8TB9 - chains T and W of the 17 polymer chains in the assembly; structure by electron microscopy, 4.00 A resolution.

== Chain T ==
Molecule: 215-nt DNA strand
Sequence (215 nucleotides; each row starts with the number of its first residue):
     6 GACTGTGTGCCCGTCAGACGCTGCGCCGCCGGCGGCCGGAGAATCCCGGT
    56 GCCGAGGCCGCCCTATTGGTCGTAGACAGCCCCAGCACCGCCTAAACGCA
   106 CGTACGCGCCGTCCCCCGCGTTTTAACCGCCAAGGGGATTACCCCCCAGT
   156 CCCCAGGCACGTGCCAGATATATACATCCCGTACGCACGCACATCATTCG
   206 ATCGGAGCTCCCGAT
Disordered / not traced: 6-14, 208-220

== Chain W ==
Molecule: Histone H3.2
Organism: Xenopus laevis
UniProt: P84233 (H32_XENLA); residues 0-135 here correspond to UniProt positions 1-136 (UniProt number = residue number + 1)
Chain sequence (136 residues; row label = number of the first residue in the row; numbering starts at 0):
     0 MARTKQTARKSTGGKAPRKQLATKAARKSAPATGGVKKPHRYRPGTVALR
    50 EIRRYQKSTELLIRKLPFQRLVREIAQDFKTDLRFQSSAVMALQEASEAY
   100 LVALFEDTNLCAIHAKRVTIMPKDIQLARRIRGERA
Disordered / not traced: 0-36
Construct notes: conflict Ala102 (Gly103 in P84233)
Swiss-Prot annotation at these positions:
  - modified residue: Arg2 (Asymmetric dimethylarginine), Thr3 (Phosphothreonine), Lys4 (Allysine), Gln5 (5-glutamyl dopamine), Thr6 (Phosphothreonine), Arg8 (Citrulline), Lys9 (N6,N6,N6-trimethyllysine), Ser10 (ADP-ribosylserine), Thr11 (Phosphothreonine), Lys14 (N6-(2-hydroxyisobutyryl)lysine), Arg17 (Asymmetric dimethylarginine), Lys18 (N6-(2-hydroxyisobutyryl)lysine), Lys23 (N6-(2-hydroxyisobutyryl)lysine), Arg26 (Citrulline), Lys27 (N6,N6,N6-trimethyllysine), Ser28 (ADP-ribosylserine), Lys36 (N6,N6,N6-trimethyllysine), Lys37 (N6-methyllysine), Tyr41 (Phosphotyrosine), Lys56 (N6,N6,N6-trimethyllysine) and 8 more in UniProt
  - lipidation: Cys110 (S-palmitoyl cysteine)

== Chain T / chain W interface ==
Contacting residue pairs - 23 pairs, chain T then chain W:
  DG90(T) - Phe84(W)  phosphate contact
  DG90(T) - Gln85(W)  hydrogen bond to the phosphate
  DG90(T) - Ser86(W)  phosphate contact
  DC91(T) - Arg72(W)  salt bridge to the phosphate
  DC91(T) - Arg83(W)  phosphate contact
  DC91(T) - Phe84(W)  hydrogen bond to the phosphate
  DA100(T) - Arg63(W)  hydrogen bond to the phosphate
  DA101(T) - Arg63(W)  salt bridge to the phosphate
  DA109(T) - Arg42(W)  salt bridge to the phosphate
  DA109(T) - Pro43(W)  phosphate contact
  DC110(T) - Val117(W)  phosphate contact
  DC110(T) - Thr118(W)  phosphate contact
  DG111(T) - Arg116(W)  phosphate contact
  DG111(T) - Val117(W)  hydrogen bond to the phosphate
  DG111(T) - Thr118(W)  hydrogen bond to the phosphate
  DC112(T) - Met120(W)  phosphate contact
  DC183(T) - Thr45(W)  phosphate contact
  DC184(T) - His39(W)  sugar contact
  DC184(T) - Arg40(W)  phosphate contact
  DC184(T) - Arg42(W)  phosphate contact
  DC184(T) - Thr45(W)  hydrogen bond to the phosphate
  DC185(T) - Arg40(W)  phosphate contact
  DC185(T) - Arg42(W)  salt bridge to the phosphate
Other interface residues (no listed pair), chain T (12 interface residues in all): DA105
Other interface residues (no listed pair), chain W (16 interface residues in all): Lys115

== Summary ==
Chain T and chain W form an interface of 12 and 16 residues respectively, with 6 hydrogen bonds and 4 salt
bridges. Among the polar pairs are DG90(T)-Gln85(W), DC91(T)-Phe84(W) and DA100(T)-Arg63(W).
Chain T is a 215-nt DNA strand and chain W is Histone H3.2 (Xenopus laevis); the structure, PRC2-J119-450
monomer bound to H1-nucleosome, was determined by electron microscopy (same publication as 8T9G and 8TAS).
